5NN7 - chain A; structure by X-ray diffraction, 2.50 A resolution.

# Chain A
Name: Uracil-DNA glycosylase
Organism: Human herpesvirus 8
Notes: EC 3.2.2.27
UniProt: Q76RG8 (Q76RG8_HHV8); residues 21-255 here = UniProt positions 21-255
Sequence (235 residues; numbered 21 to 255; the number before each row is that of its first residue):
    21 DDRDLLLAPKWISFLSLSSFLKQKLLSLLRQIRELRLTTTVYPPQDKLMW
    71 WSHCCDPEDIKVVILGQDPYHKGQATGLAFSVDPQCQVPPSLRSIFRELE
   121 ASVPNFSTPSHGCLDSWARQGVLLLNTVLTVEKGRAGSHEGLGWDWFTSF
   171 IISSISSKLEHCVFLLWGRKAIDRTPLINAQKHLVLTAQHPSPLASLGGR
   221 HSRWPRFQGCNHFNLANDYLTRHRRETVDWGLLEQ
Not modelled in the structure: 220-221
From the paper describing this entry:
  - interface residues: Leu217
  - mutagenesis - R223Q, R223S: unchanged catalytic activity on U:G
  - mutagenesis - R223Q, R223S: decreased binding to U:A
  - mutagenesis - R223A: decreased stability

# In short
The paper reports that R223Q and R223S reduce binding to U:A; the interface residue Leu217.
Chain A is Uracil-DNA glycosylase (Human herpesvirus 8); the structure, KSHV uracil-DNA glycosylase, apo form,
was determined by X-ray diffraction, deposited together with 5NNH and 5NNU.
